Entry 8PEW (electron microscopy, 4.30 A resolution (low resolution: residue-level contacts below are approximate; hydrogen-bond / salt-bridge calls are withheld)); this record covers chains P and p of the 34 polymer chains in the assembly.

# Chain P
Protein: Transcription termination factor Rho
Organism: Escherichia coli
Notes: EC 3.6.4.-
UniProtKB: A0A0A0GPI6 (A0A0A0GPI6_ECOLX); residues 1-419 here correspond to UniProt positions 25-443 (UniProt number = residue number + 24)
Sequence (419 residues; row label = number of the first residue in the row):
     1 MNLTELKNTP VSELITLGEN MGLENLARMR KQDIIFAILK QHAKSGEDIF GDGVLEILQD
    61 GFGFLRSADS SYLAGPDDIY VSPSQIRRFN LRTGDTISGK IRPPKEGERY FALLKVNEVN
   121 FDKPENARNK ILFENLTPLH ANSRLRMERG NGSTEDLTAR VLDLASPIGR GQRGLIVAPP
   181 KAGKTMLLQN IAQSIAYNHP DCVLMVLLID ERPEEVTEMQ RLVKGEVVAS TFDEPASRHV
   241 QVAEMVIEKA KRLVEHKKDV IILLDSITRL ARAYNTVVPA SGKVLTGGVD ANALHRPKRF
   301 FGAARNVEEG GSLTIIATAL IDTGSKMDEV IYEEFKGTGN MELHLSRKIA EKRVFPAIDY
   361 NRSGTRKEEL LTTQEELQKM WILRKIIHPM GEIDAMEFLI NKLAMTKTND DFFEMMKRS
Ion coordination: Mg2+: Thr185 (together with ATP-gamma-S)
Small-molecule neighbours: ATP-gamma-S (AGS; phosphothiophosphoric acid-adenylate ester): Lys181, Ala182, Gly183, Lys184, Thr185, Met186, Arg212, Arg353, Phe355, Pro356

# Chain p
Protein: Polarity suppression protein
Organism: Enterobacteria phage P4
UniProtKB: P05460 (VPSU_BPP4); numbering as in UniProt (aligned over 1-190)
Sequence (190 residues; numbered 1 to 190; the number before each row is that of its first residue):
     1 MESTALQQAF DTCQNNKAAW LQRKNELAAA EQEYLRLLSG EGRNVSRLDE LRNIIEVRKW
    61 QVNQAAGRYI RSHEAVQHIS IRDRLNDFMQ QHGTALAAAL APELMGYSEL TAIARNCAIQ
   121 RATDALREAL LSWLAKGEKI NYSAQDSDIL TTIGFRPDVA SVDDSREKFT PAQNMIFSRK
   181 SAQLASRQSV
Unresolved in the structure: 1-3

# Interface between chain P and chain p
Pairs across the interface (20):
  His140(P) - Arg179(p)
  Arg144(P) - Asp49(p)
  Arg146(P) - Val45(p)
  Arg146(P) - Asp49(p)
  Tyr197(P) - Arg43(p)
  Asn198(P) - Arg43(p)
  His199(P) - Val45(p)
  His199(P) - Ser46(p)
  Glu309(P) - Val190(p)
  Glu369(P) - Ile176(p)
  Glu369(P) - Lys180(p)
  Leu370(P) - Arg179(p)
  Leu370(P) - Lys180(p)
  Thr373(P) - Arg52(p)
  Thr373(P) - Glu56(p)
  Gln374(P) - Glu56(p)
  Gln374(P) - Gln173(p)
  Gln374(P) - Ile176(p)
  Gln374(P) - Phe177(p)
  Gln378(P) - Gln173(p)
Interface residues without a listed pair, chain P (15 interface residues in all): Asn142, Leu145, Thr372
Interface residues without a listed pair, chain p (14 interface residues in all): Asn53, Gln183
The authors on this interface:
  - residue pairs: Lys180(p)-Glu369(P) (hydrogen bond)

# Summary
Chain P and chain p form an interface of 15 and 14 residues respectively. The paper describes a hydrogen bond
between Lys180(p) and Glu369(P). Chain P binds ATP-gamma-S.
Chain P is Transcription termination factor Rho (Escherichia coli) and chain p is Polarity suppression protein
(Enterobacteria phage P4); the structure, Rho-ATPgS-Psu complex III expanded, was determined by electron
microscopy, deposited together with 8PEU, 8PEX, 8PEY, 9GCS and 9GCT.
